PDB entry 6PSR | electron microscopy, 3.40 A resolution | chains L and O of the 10 polymer chains in the assembly

# Chain L
Protein: RNA polymerase sigma factor RpoD
Organism: Escherichia coli
Reference sequence: Q0P6L9 (Q0P6L9_ECOLX); residues 1-613 here = UniProt positions 1-613
Sequence (616 residues; row label = number of the first residue in the row; numbers below 1 keep their minus sign (Ser-2 is residue -2)):
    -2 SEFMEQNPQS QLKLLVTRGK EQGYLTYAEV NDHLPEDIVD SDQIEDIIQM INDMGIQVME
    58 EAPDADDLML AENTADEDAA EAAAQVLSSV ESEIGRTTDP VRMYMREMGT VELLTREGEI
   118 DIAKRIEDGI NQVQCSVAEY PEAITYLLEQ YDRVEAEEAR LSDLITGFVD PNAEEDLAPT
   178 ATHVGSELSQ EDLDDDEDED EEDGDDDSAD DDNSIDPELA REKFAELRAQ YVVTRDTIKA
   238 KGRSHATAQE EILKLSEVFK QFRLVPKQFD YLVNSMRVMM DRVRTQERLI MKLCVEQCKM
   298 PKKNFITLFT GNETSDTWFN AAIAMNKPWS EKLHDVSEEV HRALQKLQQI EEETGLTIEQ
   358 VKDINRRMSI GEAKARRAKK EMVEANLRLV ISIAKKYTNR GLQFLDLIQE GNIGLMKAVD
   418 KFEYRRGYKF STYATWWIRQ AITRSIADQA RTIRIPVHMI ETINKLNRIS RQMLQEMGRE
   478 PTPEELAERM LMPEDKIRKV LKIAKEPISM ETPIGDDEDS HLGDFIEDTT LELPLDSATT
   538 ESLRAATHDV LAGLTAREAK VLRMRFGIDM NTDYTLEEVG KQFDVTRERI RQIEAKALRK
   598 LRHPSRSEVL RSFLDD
Disordered / not traced: -2 to 6, 59-64, 167-212, 236-242
Differences from the reference sequence: expression tag (-2 to 0)
Small-molecule neighbours:
  - chapso (1N7), molecule 1: Ile505, Thr509, Ile511, Leu519
  - chapso (1N7), molecule 2: Ile511, Gly512, Asp513, Phe522, Glu524
What the authors report for this chain:
  - conformationally variable residues (side-chain flip): Trp433

# Chain O
Molecule: 85-nt DNA strand
Sequence (85 nucleotides; numbered 1 to 85; the number before each row is that of its first residue):
     1 GGCGGCGCTT ATTTGCACAA ATCCATTGAC AAAAGAAGGC TAAAAGGGCA TATTCCTCGG
    61 CCTTTGAATT GTCCATATAG AACGC
Disordered / not traced: 1-14, 51-85

# Interface between chain L and chain O
Contacting residue pairs - 18 pairs, chain L then chain O:
  Arg423(L) with DA50(O), base contact
  Tyr425(L) with DA50(O), sugar contact
  Tyr430(L) with DA50(O), base contact
  Trp433(L) with DA50(O), hydrogen bond to the phosphate
  Arg451(L) with DA45(O), salt bridge to the phosphate
  Pro453(L) with DA44(O), phosphate contact
  His455(L) with DA44(O), phosphate contact
  Arg554(L) with DA25(O), salt bridge to the phosphate
  Val582(L) with DA25(O), sugar contact; DT26(O), phosphate contact
  Thr583(L) with DT26(O), hydrogen bond to the phosphate
  Glu585(L) with DT27(O), base contact; DG28(O), base contact
  Arg586(L) with DC24(O), salt bridge to the phosphate; DA25(O), salt bridge to the phosphate; DT26(O), base contact
  Gln589(L) with DA25(O), base contact; DT26(O), hydrogen bond to the base
Interface residues without a listed pair, chain L (21 interface residues in all): Lys414, Glu420, Arg422, Trp434, Gln437, Arg441, Lys493, Asp581
Interface residues without a listed pair, chain O (11 interface residues in all): DA43, DG47, DG48

# Overview
21 residues of chain L and 11 residues of chain O are in contact, with 3 hydrogen bonds and 4 salt bridges.
Polar pairs include Gln589(L)-DT26(O), Trp433(L)-DA50(O) and Thr583(L)-DT26(O). Bound to chain L: chapso. The
paper reports conformational variability at Trp433(L).
Chain L is RNA polymerase sigma factor RpoD (Escherichia coli) and chain O is an 85-nt DNA strand; the
structure, Escherichia coli RNA polymerase promoter unwinding intermediate (TRPi1) with TraR and rpsT P2
promoter, was determined by electron microscopy, deposited together with 6PSQ, 6PSS, 6PST, 6PSU, 6PSV and
6PSW.
